PDB entry 1P8K | X-ray diffraction, 2.60 A resolution | chains B and Z of the 5 polymer chains in the assembly

[Chain B]
Molecule: 13-nt DNA strand
Sequence (13 nucleotides; row label = number of the first residue in the row):
   417 TCTGTAAAGC GCA
Metal / ion sites: Mg2+: DT417 (shared with 1 residue of chain C; Asp16(Z), Ala147(Z) of chain Z)

[Chain Z]
Name: Intron-encoded endonuclease I-AniI
Source organism: Emericella nidulans
Notes: EC 3.1.-.-
Reference sequence: P03880 (ANI1_EMENI); residues 3-254 here correspond to UniProt positions 68-319 (UniProt number = residue number + 65)
Sequence (254 residues; numbered 1 to 254; the number before each row is that of its first residue):
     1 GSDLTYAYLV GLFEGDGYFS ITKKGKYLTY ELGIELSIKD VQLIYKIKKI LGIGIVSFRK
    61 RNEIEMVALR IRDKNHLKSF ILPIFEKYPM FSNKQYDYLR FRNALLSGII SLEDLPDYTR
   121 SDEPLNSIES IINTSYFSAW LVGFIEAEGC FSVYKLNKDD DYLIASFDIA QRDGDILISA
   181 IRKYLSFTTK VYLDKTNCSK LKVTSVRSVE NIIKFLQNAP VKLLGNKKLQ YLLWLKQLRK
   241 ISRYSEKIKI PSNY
Construct notes: cloning artifact (1-2); modified residue (66, 90)
Modified positions: Mse66 (selenomethionine; parent Met); Mse90 (selenomethionine; parent Met)
Metal / ion sites: Mg2+ site 1: Gly15, Glu148 (shared with 1 residue of chain A; 1 residue of chain D); Mg2+ site 2: Asp16, Ala147 (shared with DT417(B) of chain B; 1 residue of chain C)
From the paper describing this entry:
  - binding site for the 18-nt DNA strand: Arg59, Arg61, Arg70, Arg72
  - Mg2+ coordination: Asp16, Glu148
  - catalytic residues: Asp16, Glu148
  - mutagenesis - R239E: unchanged catalytic activity on DNA target site
  - mutagenesis - R239E (35-fold): decreased binding to A.n.COB pre-RNA

[Interface between chain B and chain Z]
Residue-residue contacts (23; chain B residue first):
  DT417(B) - Asp16(Z)  phosphate contact
  DT417(B) - Ala147(Z)  phosphate contact
  DT417(B) - Glu148(Z)  sugar contact
  DT417(B) - Cys150(Z)  sugar contact
  DT417(B) - Ala170(Z)  base contact
  DT417(B) - Lys200(Z)  hydrogen bond to the base
  DT417(B) - Lys227(Z)  phosphate contact
  DC418(B) - Cys150(Z)  base contact
  DC418(B) - Asp168(Z)  base contact
  DC418(B) - Lys227(Z)  salt bridge to the phosphate
  DC418(B) - Gln230(Z)  hydrogen bond to the phosphate
  DT419(B) - Ser152(Z)  hydrogen bond to the phosphate
  DT419(B) - Tyr154(Z)  sugar contact
  DT419(B) - Ser166(Z)  base contact
  DT419(B) - Asp168(Z)  base contact
  DT419(B) - Lys202(Z)  base contact
  DG420(B) - Tyr154(Z)  hydrogen bond to the base
  DG420(B) - Lys155(Z)  salt bridge to the phosphate
  DG420(B) - Lys202(Z)  hydrogen bond to the base
  DT421(B) - Tyr154(Z)  base contact
  DT421(B) - Leu156(Z)  base contact
  DT421(B) - Lys158(Z)  salt bridge to the phosphate
  DA422(B) - Leu156(Z)  base contact
Other interface residues (no listed pair), chain B (7 interface residues in all): DA423
Other interface residues (no listed pair), chain Z (18 interface residues in all): Gly149, Val153

[Overview]
Chain B and chain Z form an interface of 7 and 18 residues respectively, with 5 hydrogen bonds and 3 salt
bridges. Polar contacts include DT417(B)-Lys200(Z), DG420(B)-Tyr154(Z) and DG420(B)-Lys202(Z). Gly15(Z) and
Glu148(Z) form the Mg2+ site 1. From the paper: catalytic residues Asp16(Z) and Glu148(Z); R239E of chain Z
reduces binding to A.n.COB pre-RNA.
Here chain B is a 13-nt DNA strand and chain Z is Intron-encoded endonuclease I-AniI (Emericella nidulans).
Entry 1P8K (The structure and DNA recognition of a bifunctional homing endonuclease and group I intron
splicing factor) was determined by X-ray diffraction.
